PDB entry 7D9O | X-ray diffraction, 2.45 A resolution | chain A

== Chain A ==
Name: Acetylcholinesterase
Organism: Homo sapiens
Notes: EC 3.1.1.7
UniProtKB: P22303 (ACES_HUMAN); residues 1-543 here correspond to UniProt positions 32-574 (UniProt number = residue number + 31)
Chain sequence (553 residues; row label = number of the first residue in the row; numbers below 1 keep their minus sign (Gly-9 is residue -9)):
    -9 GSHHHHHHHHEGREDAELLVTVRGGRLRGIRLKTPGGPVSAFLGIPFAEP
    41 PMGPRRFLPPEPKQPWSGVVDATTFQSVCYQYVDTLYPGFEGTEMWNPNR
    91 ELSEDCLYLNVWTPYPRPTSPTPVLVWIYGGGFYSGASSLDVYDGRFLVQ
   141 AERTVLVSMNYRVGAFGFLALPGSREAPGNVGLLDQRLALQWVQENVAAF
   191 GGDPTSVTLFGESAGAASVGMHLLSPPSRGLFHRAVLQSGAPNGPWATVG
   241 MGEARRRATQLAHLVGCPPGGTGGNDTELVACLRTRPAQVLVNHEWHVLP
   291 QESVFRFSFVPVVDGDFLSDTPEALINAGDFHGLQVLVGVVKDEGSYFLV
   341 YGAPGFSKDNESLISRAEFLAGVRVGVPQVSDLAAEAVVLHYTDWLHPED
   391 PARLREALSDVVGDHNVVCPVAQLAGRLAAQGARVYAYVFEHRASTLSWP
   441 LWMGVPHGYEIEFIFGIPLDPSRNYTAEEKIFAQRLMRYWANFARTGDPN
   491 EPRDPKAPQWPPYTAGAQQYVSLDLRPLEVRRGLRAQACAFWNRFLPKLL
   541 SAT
Unresolved in the structure: -9 to 3, 259-264, 495-497, 543
Disulfide bonds: Cys69-Cys96, Cys257-Cys272, Cys409-Cys529
Covalent attachments: glycan linked to Asn350
Construct notes: expression tag (-9 to 0)
Residues lining bound ligands: H0L ((2R)-2-[[4-fluoranyl-1-[(4-fluorophenyl)methyl]piperidin-4-yl]methyl]-5,6-dimethoxy-2,3-dihydroinden-1-one): Tyr72, Trp86, Gly120, Gly121, Tyr124, Tyr133, Glu202, Ser203, Trp286, Ser293, Val294, Phe295, Phe297, Tyr337, Phe338, Tyr341, His447, Gly448
UniProt features mapped onto this chain:
  - active site: Ser203 (Acyl-ester intermediate), Glu334 (Charge relay system), His447 (Charge relay system)
  - binding site (galanthamine): Trp86, Glu202, Ser203, Tyr337
  - binding site (huperzine A): Trp86, Tyr133, Tyr337
  - binding site (huprine W): Gly122, Ser203, Trp439, His447
  - glycosylation (N-linked (GlcNAc...) asparagine): Asn265, Asn350, Asn464

== Summary ==
Chain A binds compound H0L. From UniProt: 3 active-site residues, 4 galanthamine-binding residues, 3 huperzine
A-binding residues and 4 huprine W-binding residues.
Chain A is Acetylcholinesterase (Homo sapiens); the structure, Crystal Structure of Recombinant Human
Acetylcholinesterase in Complex with Compound 2, was determined by X-ray diffraction together with 7D9P and
7D9Q from the same study.
